PDB entry 6BII | X-ray diffraction, 2.00 A resolution | chains A and B

# Chain A (and B)
Molecule: Glyoxylate reductase
Source organism: Pyrococcus yayanosii (strain CH1 / JCM 16557)
Notes: EC 1.1.1.26; chain B of this document is another copy of the same molecule, construct and numbering; everything in this record applies to it too
Reference sequence: F8AEA4 (F8AEA4_PYRYC); numbering as in UniProt (aligned over 1-333)
Chain sequence (333 residues; numbered 1 to 333; the number before each row is that of its first residue):
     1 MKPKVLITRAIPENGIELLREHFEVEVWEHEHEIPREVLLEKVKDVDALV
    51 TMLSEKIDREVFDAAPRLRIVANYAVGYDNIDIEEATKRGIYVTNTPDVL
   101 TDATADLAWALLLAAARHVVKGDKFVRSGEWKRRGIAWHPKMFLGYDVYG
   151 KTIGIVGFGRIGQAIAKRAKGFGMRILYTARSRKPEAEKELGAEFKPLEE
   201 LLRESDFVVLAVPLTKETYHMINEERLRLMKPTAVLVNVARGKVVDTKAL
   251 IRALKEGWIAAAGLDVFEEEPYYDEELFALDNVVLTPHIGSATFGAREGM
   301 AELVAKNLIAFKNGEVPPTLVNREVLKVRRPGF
Disordered / not traced: 1
Residues lining bound ligands:
  - malonate ion (MLI): L53, A75, V76, G77, L100, R241, H288, S291
  - NADP (NAP; NADP nicotinamide-adenine-dinucleotide phosphate): V76, G77, L100, T104, G157, F158, G159, R160, I161, G162, T179, A180, R181, S182, K184, A211, V212, P213, E217, T218, M221, V239, A240, R241, D265, V266, H288, I289, G290, S291
From the paper describing this entry:
  - catalytic residues: R241, H288
  - contacts within the chain: E270-H288
  - binding site for malonate ion: L53, V76, G77, W138, R241
  - binding site for NADP: W138, G157 to G162, K184, S291, R297
  - specificity-determining residues: W138 (proposed by the authors, not directly observed)
  - specificity-determining residues: L53 (citing earlier work)
  - self-association interface (contacts with another copy of this molecule): H118 to Y146

# How chain A and chain B interact
Pairs across the interface - 157 pairs, chain A then chain B:
  R9(A) with I136(B); W138(B), hydrogen bond (side chain-backbone); H139(B); P140(B)
  A10(A) with P140(B); K141(B)
  E31(A) with I136(B); H139(B)
  H32(A) with R134(B), hydrogen bond (side chain-backbone); I136(B)
  E33(A) with G135(B); I136(B); A137(B), hydrogen bond (side chain-backbone); W138(B), hydrogen bond (side chain-backbone)
  M52(A) with W138(B), hydrophobic
  L53(A) with W138(B)
  Y74(A) with W138(B), hydrophobic
  D102(A) with Y149(B)
  A103(A) with R117(B), hydrogen bond (backbone-side chain)
  D106(A) with L113(B); R117(B); V148(B), hydrogen bond (side chain-backbone); Y149(B), hydrogen bond (side chain-backbone); F172(B)
  L107(A) with R117(B)
  W109(A) with L113(B); F172(B), hydrophobic
  A110(A) with L113(B), hydrophobic; V119(B), hydrophobic
  L113(A) with D106(B); A110(B), hydrophobic; L113(B), hydrophobic
  R117(A) with A103(B), hydrogen bond (side chain-backbone); D106(B); L107(B); I289(B), hydrogen bond (side chain-backbone); G290(B), hydrogen bond (side chain-backbone); A292(B), hydrogen bond (side chain-backbone); T293(B)
  V119(A) with A110(B), hydrophobic; V284(B), hydrophobic
  V120(A) with D123(B)
  G122(A) with L285(B); P287(B)
  D123(A) with V120(B); V284(B); L285(B), hydrogen bond (side chain-backbone)
  F125(A) with P287(B), hydrophobic
  V126(A) with F278(B); L285(B), hydrophobic; T286(B); P287(B)
  R127(A) with K124(B); Y273(B); F278(B), hydrogen bond (side chain-backbone); L280(B), hydrogen bond (side chain-backbone); V283(B), hydrogen bond (side chain-backbone)
  G129(A) with Y273(B)
  W131(A) with F267(B), hydrophobic; E270(B); P271(B); Y272(B); P287(B)
  K132(A) with P271(B); Y273(B)
  R134(A) with H32(B), hydrogen bond (backbone-side chain)
  G135(A) with E33(B); P271(B)
  I136(A) with E31(B); H32(B); E33(B); P271(B)
  A137(A) with E33(B), hydrogen bond (backbone-side chain); E270(B); P271(B)
  W138(A) with R9(B), hydrogen bond (backbone-side chain); E33(B), hydrogen bond (backbone-side chain); M52(B), hydrophobic; L53(B), hydrophobic; Y74(B), hydrophobic; H288(B), hydrogen bond (side chain-backbone); R297(B)
  H139(A) with R9(B); E31(B); R297(B), hydrogen bond (backbone-side chain)
  P140(A) with R9(B); A10(B); R297(B), hydrogen bond (backbone-side chain)
  M142(A) with P287(B); A292(B)
  F143(A) with P287(B), hydrophobic; I289(B), hydrophobic; A292(B)
  L144(A) with A292(B); F294(B), hydrophobic; R297(B)
  G145(A) with A292(B), hydrogen bond (backbone-backbone); T293(B); F294(B)
  Y146(A) with F294(B), hydrophobic
  D147(A) with T293(B), hydrogen bond; G295(B)
  V148(A) with D106(B), hydrogen bond (backbone-side chain)
  Y149(A) with D102(B); D106(B), hydrogen bond (backbone-side chain); R168(B)
  K167(A) with G171(B)
  R168(A) with Y149(B); G171(B); F172(B)
  G171(A) with K167(B); R168(B); G171(B)
  F172(A) with D106(B); W109(B), hydrophobic; R168(B)
  F267(A) with W131(B), hydrophobic
  E269(A) with K132(B), salt bridge
  E270(A) with W131(B); A137(B)
  P271(A) with W131(B), hydrophobic; K132(B); A137(B)
  Y272(A) with W131(B)
  Y273(A) with K132(B)
  F278(A) with V126(B); R127(B), hydrogen bond (backbone-side chain)
  L280(A) with R127(B), hydrogen bond (backbone-side chain)
  V283(A) with R127(B), hydrogen bond (backbone-side chain)
  V284(A) with V119(B), hydrophobic; D123(B)
  L285(A) with G122(B); D123(B), hydrogen bond (backbone-side chain); V126(B), hydrophobic; R127(B)
  T286(A) with V126(B)
  P287(A) with G122(B); F125(B), hydrophobic; V126(B); W131(B); F143(B), hydrophobic
  H288(A) with W138(B)
  I289(A) with R117(B), hydrogen bond (backbone-side chain); F143(B), hydrophobic
  G290(A) with R117(B), hydrogen bond (backbone-side chain)
  A292(A) with R117(B); M142(B); F143(B); L144(B); G145(B), hydrogen bond (backbone-backbone)
  T293(A) with R117(B); L144(B); G145(B); D147(B), hydrogen bond
  R297(A) with W138(B); H139(B), hydrogen bond (side chain-backbone); P140(B), hydrogen bond (side chain-backbone)
Other interface residues (no listed pair), chain A (72 interface residues in all): I11, P12, A114, K141, L277, S291, F294, G295
Other interface residues (no listed pair), chain B (72 interface residues in all): I11, P12, A114, G129, Y146, S291, A296

# Summary
The chain A/chain B interface involves 72 residues from each chain, with 36 hydrogen bonds and 1 salt bridge.
Polar contacts include E269(A)-K132(B), R9(A)-W138(B) and H32(A)-R134(B). Ligands of chain A: NADP and
malonate ion. From the paper: catalytic residues R241(A) and H288(A); a binding site for malonate ion at
L53(A), V76(A) and G77(A) among others.
Chain A and chain B are both Glyoxylate reductase (Pyrococcus yayanosii (strain CH1 / JCM 16557)); the
structure, Crystal Structure of Pyrococcus yayanosii Glyoxylate Hydroxypyruvate Reductase in complex with NADP
and malonate (re-refinement of ..., was determined by X-ray diffraction together with 5AOV from the same
study.
